PDB entry 8YHE | electron microscopy, 3.07 A resolution | chains G and M of the 14 polymer chains in the assembly

== Chain G ==
Name: protein structure
Sequence (240 residues; numbered 1 to 240; the number before each row is that of its first residue):
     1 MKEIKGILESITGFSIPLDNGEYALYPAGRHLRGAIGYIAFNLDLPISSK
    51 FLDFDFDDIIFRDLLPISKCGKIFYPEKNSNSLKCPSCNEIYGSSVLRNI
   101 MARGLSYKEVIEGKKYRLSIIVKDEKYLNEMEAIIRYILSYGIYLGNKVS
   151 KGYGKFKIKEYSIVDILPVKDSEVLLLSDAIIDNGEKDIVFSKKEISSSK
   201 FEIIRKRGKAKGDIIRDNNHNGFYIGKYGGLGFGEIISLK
Not modelled in the structure: 1-3, 60-62, 71, 77-80, 173-174, 213-222, 227, 238-240

== Chain M ==
Molecule: 48-nt RNA strand
Sequence (48 nucleotides; numbered -8 to 39; the number before each row is that of its first residue; numbers below 1 keep their minus sign (G-8 is residue -8)):
    -8 GUUAAAACUCUUCUCAUGCUGGAUUCGAAAUUAGGUGCGCUUCGCGUU
Not modelled in the structure: 38-39

== How chain G and chain M interact ==
Contacting residue pairs (46; chain G residue first):
  Pro17(G) - U-6(M)  base contact
  Pro17(G) - A-5(M)  phosphate contact
  Leu18(G) - U-6(M)  base contact
  Asp19(G) - U-6(M)  hydrogen bond to the base
  Arg30(G) - U-7(M)  sugar contact
  Arg30(G) - U-6(M)  salt bridge to the phosphate
  His31(G) - U-7(M)  hydrogen bond to the phosphate
  His31(G) - U-6(M)  salt bridge to the phosphate
  Arg33(G) - G-8(M)  hydrogen bond to the sugar
  Gly34(G) - G-8(M)  hydrogen bond to the sugar
  Gly34(G) - U-7(M)  sugar contact
  Ala35(G) - U-7(M)  base contact
  Gly37(G) - G-8(M)  sugar contact
  Tyr38(G) - G-8(M)  sugar contact
  Tyr38(G) - U-7(M)  phosphate contact
  Phe41(G) - G-8(M)  phosphate contact
  Ser48(G) - G-8(M)  base contact
  Phe51(G) - G-8(M)  base contact
  Leu52(G) - G-8(M)  base contact
  Met101(G) - U0(M)  hydrogen bond to the base
  Ala102(G) - U0(M)  phosphate contact
  Arg103(G) - C-1(M)  sugar contact
  Arg103(G) - U0(M)  phosphate contact
  Arg103(G) - C1(M)  hydrogen bond to the sugar
  Leu105(G) - A-2(M)  base contact
  Tyr144(G) - U-7(M)  hydrogen bond to the base
  Leu145(G) - U-7(M)  base contact
  Gly146(G) - U-7(M)  hydrogen bond to the base
  Gly146(G) - A-5(M)  sugar contact
  Asn147(G) - A-5(M)  hydrogen bond to the phosphate
  Asn147(G) - A-4(M)  phosphate contact
  Lys148(G) - A-4(M)  hydrogen bond to the phosphate
  Val149(G) - U-7(M)  base contact
  Val149(G) - A-4(M)  phosphate contact
  Ser150(G) - A-3(M)  hydrogen bond to the phosphate
  Lys151(G) - A-2(M)  salt bridge to the phosphate
  Val190(G) - U-6(M)  hydrogen bond to the base
  Phe191(G) - U-6(M)  phosphate contact
  Ser192(G) - U-7(M)  sugar contact
  Ser192(G) - U-6(M)  hydrogen bond to the phosphate
  Lys193(G) - U-7(M)  phosphate contact
  Lys194(G) - G-8(M)  sugar contact
  Lys194(G) - U-7(M)  hydrogen bond to the phosphate
  Ile196(G) - G-8(M)  hydrogen bond to the phosphate
  Phe201(G) - A-5(M)  stacking on the base
  Ile203(G) - U-6(M)  sugar contact
Interface residues without a listed pair, chain G (36 interface residues in all): Phe54, Glu195

== In short ==
36 residues of chain G face 10 of chain M across their interface, with 15 hydrogen bonds, 3 salt bridges and 1
aromatic stacking contact. Polar contacts include Asp19(G)-U-6(M), Met101(G)-U0(M) and Tyr144(G)-U-7(M).
Chain G is protein structure and chain M is a 48-nt RNA strand; the structure, Cryo-EM structure of CTR-bound
type VII CRISPR-Cas complex at post-state II, was determined by electron microscopy, deposited together with
8YHD, 8Z4J, 8Z4L, 8Z99, 8Z9C and 8Z9E.
